Entry 5ISZ (X-ray diffraction, 2.06 A resolution); this record covers chains A and D of the 5 polymer chains in the assembly.

[Chain A]
Protein: HLA class I histocompatibility antigen, A-2 alpha chain
Organism: Homo sapiens
UniProtKB: P01892 (1A02_HUMAN); residues 1-275 here correspond to UniProt positions 25-299 (UniProt number = residue number + 24)
Chain sequence (275 residues; numbered 1 to 275; the number before each row is that of its first residue):
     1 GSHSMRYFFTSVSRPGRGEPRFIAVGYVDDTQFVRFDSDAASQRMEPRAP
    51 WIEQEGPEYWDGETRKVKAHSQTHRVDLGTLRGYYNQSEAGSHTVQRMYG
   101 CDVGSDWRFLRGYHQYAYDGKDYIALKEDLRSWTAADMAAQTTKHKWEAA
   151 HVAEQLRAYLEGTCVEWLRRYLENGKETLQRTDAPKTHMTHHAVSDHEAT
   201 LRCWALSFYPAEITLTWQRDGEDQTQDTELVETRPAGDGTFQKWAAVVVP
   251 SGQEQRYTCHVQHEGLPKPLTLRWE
Cystine bridges: C101-C164, C203-C259
From the paper describing this entry:
  - conformationally variable residues (side-chain flip): R65, Q155

[Chain D]
Protein: TCRalpha chain
Organism: Homo sapiens
Chain sequence (200 residues; numbered 2 to 201; the number before each row is that of its first residue):
     2 LNVEQSPQSLHVQEGDSTNFTCSFPSSNFYALHWYRWETAKSPEALFVMT
    52 LNGDEKKKGRISATLNTKEGYSYLYIKGSQPEDSATYLCAFDTNAGKSTF
   102 GDGTTLTVKPNIQNPDPAVYQLRDSASSAKSVCLFTDFDSQTNVSQSKDD
   152 VYITDKCVLDMRSMDFKSNSAVAWSNKSDFACANAFNNSIIPEDTFFPSP
Cystine bridges: C23-C90, C134-C183
From the paper describing this entry:
  - contacts within the chain: Y31-N95 (hydrophobic contact), Y31-T94 (hydrophobic contact), T94-N95 (hydrogen bond)

[How chain A and chain D interact]
Pairs across the interface (12; chain A residue first):
  K66(A) with N95(D)
  E154(A) with T51(D)
  Q155(A) with Y31(D), hydrogen bond (side chain-backbone); A32(D); T51(D)
  A158(A) with Y31(D), hydrophobic
  Y159(A) with Y31(D); N95(D)
  T163(A) with N29(D); Y31(D), hydrogen bond; N95(D)
  E166(A) with N29(D), hydrogen bond
Interface residues without a listed pair, chain D (6 interface residues in all): F30
The authors on this interface:
  - residue pairs: Y31(D)-A158(A) (hydrophobic contact), Y31(D)-Y159(A) (hydrophobic contact), Y31(D)-Q155(A)

[Overview]
The interface between chain A and chain D involves 7 residues on one side and 6 on the other; the contacts
include 3 hydrogen bonds. Polar pairs include Q155(A)-Y31(D), T163(A)-Y31(D) and E166(A)-N29(D). The paper
describes hydrophobic contacts between Y31(D) and A158(A) and Y31(D) and Y159(A); a contact between Y31(D) and
Q155(A). The paper reports conformational variability at R65(A) and Q155(A); contacts within the chain
involving Y31(D), N95(D) and T94(D).
Here chain A is HLA class I histocompatibility antigen, A-2 alpha chain and chain D is TCRalpha chain, both
from Homo sapiens. Entry 5ISZ (Crystal structure of LS01-TCR/M1-HLA-A*02 complex) was determined by X-ray
diffraction (same publication as 5JHD).
